5DAI - chains A and B; structure by X-ray diffraction, 2.00 A resolution.

== Chain A ==
Molecule: DNA polymerase sliding clamp 1
From: Thermococcus kodakarensis (strain ATCC BAA-918 / JCM 12380 / KOD1)
UniProt: Q5JF32 (PCNA1_THEKO); residues 1-249 here = UniProt positions 1-249
Sequence (255 residues; row label = number of the first residue in the row):
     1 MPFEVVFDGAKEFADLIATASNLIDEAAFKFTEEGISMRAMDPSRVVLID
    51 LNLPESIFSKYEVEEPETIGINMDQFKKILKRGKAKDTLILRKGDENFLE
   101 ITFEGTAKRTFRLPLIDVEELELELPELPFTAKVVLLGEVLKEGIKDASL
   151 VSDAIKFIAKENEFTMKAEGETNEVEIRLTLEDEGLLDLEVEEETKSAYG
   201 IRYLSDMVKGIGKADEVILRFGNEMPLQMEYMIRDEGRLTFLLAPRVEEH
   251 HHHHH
Not modelled in the structure: 1, 249-255
Construct notes: expression tag (250-255)

== Chain B ==
Molecule: C-terminus of FEN-1 protein
Sequence (11 residues; numbered 330 to 340; the number before each row is that of its first residue):
   330 KQRTLESWFGR
Not modelled in the structure: 339-340

== Chain A / chain B interface ==
Contacting residue pairs - 33 pairs, chain A then chain B:
  Met41(A) with Leu334(B), hydrophobic; Phe338(B), hydrophobic
  Ser44(A) with Thr333(B)
  Arg45(A) with Thr333(B); Leu334(B), hydrogen bond (backbone-backbone); Glu335(B), salt bridge
  Val46(A) with Gln331(B); Arg332(B); Leu334(B)
  Val47(A) with Leu334(B)
  Leu48(A) with Leu334(B); Phe338(B), hydrophobic
  Leu123(A) with Phe338(B)
  Glu124(A) with Phe338(B)
  Pro126(A) with Trp337(B); Phe338(B)
  Leu128(A) with Trp337(B)
  Glu224(A) with Trp337(B)
  Pro226(A) with Leu334(B), hydrophobic; Trp337(B)
  Leu242(A) with Leu334(B)
  Ala244(A) with Gln331(B), hydrogen bond (backbone-side chain); Arg332(B); Thr333(B); Leu334(B)
  Pro245(A) with Lys330(B); Gln331(B), hydrogen bond (backbone-side chain); Arg332(B), hydrogen bond (backbone-backbone); Trp337(B)
  Arg246(A) with Lys330(B); Gln331(B)
  Val247(A) with Lys330(B), hydrogen bond (backbone-backbone); Arg332(B)
Also at the interface, not in a pair above, chain A (21 interface residues in all): Gly200, Tyr203, Met225, Leu243
The authors on this interface:
  - pairs named by the authors: Arg45(A)-Glu335(B) (hydrogen bond)
  - interface residues, chain B: Gln331(B), Leu334(B)

== Overview ==
Chain A and chain B form an interface of 21 and 8 residues respectively; the contacts include 5 hydrogen bonds
and 1 salt bridge. Polar pairs include Arg45(A)-Glu335(B), Ala244(A)-Gln331(B) and Pro245(A)-Gln331(B). The
authors report a hydrogen bond between Arg45(A) and Glu335(B). The paper reports interface residues Gln331(B)
and Leu334(B).
Chain A is DNA polymerase sliding clamp 1 (Thermococcus kodakarensis (strain ATCC BAA-918 / JCM 12380 / KOD1))
and chain B is C-terminus of FEN-1 protein; the structure, Proliferating cell nuclear antigen homolog 1 bound
to FEN-1 peptide, was determined by X-ray diffraction, deposited together with 5DA7.
